Entry 6TQN (electron microscopy, 3.80 A resolution); this record covers chains T and R of the 14 polymer chains in the assembly.

Chain T:
Molecule: Inositol monophosphatase
Source organism: Escherichia coli
UniProt: A0A5B7PBT3 (A0A5B7PBT3_ECOLX); residue numbers follow UniProt; this construct covers 1-263
Sequence (267 residues; each row starts with the number of its first residue; numbers below 1 keep their minus sign (Gly-3 is residue -3)):
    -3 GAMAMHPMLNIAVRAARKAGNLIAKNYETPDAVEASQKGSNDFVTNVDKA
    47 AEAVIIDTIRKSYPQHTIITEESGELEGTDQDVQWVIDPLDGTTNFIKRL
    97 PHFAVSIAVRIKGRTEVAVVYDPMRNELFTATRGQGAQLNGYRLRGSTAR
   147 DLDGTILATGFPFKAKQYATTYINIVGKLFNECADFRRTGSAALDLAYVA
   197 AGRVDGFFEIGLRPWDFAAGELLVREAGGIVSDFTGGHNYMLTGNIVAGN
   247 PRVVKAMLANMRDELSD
Not modelled in the structure: -3 to 0, 29-36
Construct notes: expression tag (-3 to 0)
Bound ions: Mg2+: Glu67, Asp84, Leu86

Chain R:
Molecule: rrnGnut
Sequence (85 nucleotides; row label = number of the first residue in the row):
     1 GCCGCGCCGCUGAGAAAAAGCGAAGCGGCACUGCUCUUUAACAAUUUAUC
    51 AGACAAUCUGUGUGGGUGUAGACCUGGCGUGUGGC
Not modelled in the structure: 1-29, 53-55, 67-74
Bound ions: Mg2+: C85 (shared with 3 residues of chain Y)

How chain T and chain R interact:
Contacting residue pairs - 4 pairs, chain T then chain R:
  Asn17(T) - A56(R)  base contact
  Gln134(T) - G52(R)  base contact
  Gly137(T) - G52(R)  base contact
  Arg141(T) - A48(R)  sugar contact
Interface residues without a listed pair, chain T (5 interface residues in all): Arg13
Interface residues without a listed pair, chain R (4 interface residues in all): U47

Overview:
The interface between chain T and chain R involves 5 residues on one side and 4 on the other. Glu67(T),
Asp84(T) and Leu86(T) form the Mg2+ site.
Chain T is Inositol monophosphatase (Escherichia coli) and chain R is rrnGnut; the structure, rrn
anti-termination complex without S4, was determined by electron microscopy, deposited together with 6TQO.
